3S3D - chains B and C of the 3 polymer chains in the assembly; structure by X-ray diffraction, 3.75 A resolution.

Chain B:
Molecule: Cytochrome c oxidase subunit 2
Source organism: Thermus thermophilus
Notes: EC 1.9.3.1
UniProtKB: Q5SJ80 (COX2_THET8); residue numbers follow UniProt; this construct covers 3-168
Sequence (166 residues; numbered 3 to 168; the number before each row is that of its first residue):
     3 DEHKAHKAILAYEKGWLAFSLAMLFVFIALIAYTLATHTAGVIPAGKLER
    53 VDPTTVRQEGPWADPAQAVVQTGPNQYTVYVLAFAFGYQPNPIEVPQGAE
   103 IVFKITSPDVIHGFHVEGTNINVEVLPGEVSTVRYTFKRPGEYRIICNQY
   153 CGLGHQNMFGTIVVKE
Metal / ion sites: dinuclear copper ion: H114, C149, Q151, C153, H157, M160

Chain C:
Molecule: Cytochrome c oxidase polypeptide 2A
Source organism: Thermus thermophilus
Notes: EC 1.9.3.1
UniProtKB: P82543 (COXA_THET8); numbering as in UniProt (aligned over 2-34)
Sequence (33 residues; each row starts with the number of its first residue):
     2 EEKPKGALAVILVLTLTILVFWLGVYAVFFARG

Interface between chain B and chain C:
Residue-residue contacts (28):
  D3(B) with E2(C), hydrogen bond (side chain-backbone)
  E4(B) with E2(C)
  K6(B) with E2(C); E3(C), salt bridge
  A7(B) with E2(C)
  I11(B) with P5(C), hydrophobic
  Y14(B) with K4(C)
  W18(B) with I12(C), hydrophobic; T16(C)
  F21(B) with T16(C)
  F29(B) with W23(C)
  L32(B) with W23(C), hydrophobic; Y27(C), hydrogen bond (backbone-side chain)
  Y35(B) with Y27(C); F31(C), hydrophobic
  T36(B) with F30(C); F31(C)
  H40(B) with G34(C)
  T41(B) with F30(C); F31(C)
  G120(B) with R33(C)
  T121(B) with R33(C)
  N122(B) with F30(C); R33(C); G34(C), hydrogen bond (side chain-backbone)
  Y137(B) with R33(C), hydrogen bond (side chain-backbone); G34(C)
  K140(B) with G34(C), hydrogen bond (side chain-backbone)
Interface residues without a listed pair, chain B (22 interface residues in all): A10, M25, I33
Interface residues without a listed pair, chain C (16 interface residues in all): L9, L15, I19, L20

Overview:
Chain B and chain C form an interface of 22 and 16 residues respectively, with 5 hydrogen bonds and 1 salt
bridge. Polar pairs include K6(B)-E3(C), D3(B)-E2(C) and L32(B)-Y27(C). H114(B), C149(B), Q151(B), C153(B),
H157(B) and M160(B) form the dinuclear copper ion site.
Chain B is Cytochrome c oxidase subunit 2 and chain C is Cytochrome c oxidase polypeptide 2A, both from
Thermus thermophilus; the structure, Structure of Thermus thermophilus cytochrome ba3 oxidase 480s after Xe
depressurization, was determined by X-ray diffraction (same publication as 3S33, 3S38, 3S39, 3S3A, 3S3B and
3S3C).
